3HEA - chains B and C of the 3 polymer chains in the assembly; structure by X-ray diffraction, 1.90 A resolution.

== Chain B (and C) ==
Protein: Arylesterase
From: Pseudomonas fluorescens
Notes: EC 3.1.1.2, 1.-.-.-; chain C of this document is another copy of the same molecule, construct and numbering; everything in this record applies to it too
Reference sequence: P22862 (ESTE_PSEFL); residues 1-271 here correspond to UniProt positions 2-272 (UniProt number = residue number + 1)
Sequence (271 residues; each row starts with the number of its first residue):
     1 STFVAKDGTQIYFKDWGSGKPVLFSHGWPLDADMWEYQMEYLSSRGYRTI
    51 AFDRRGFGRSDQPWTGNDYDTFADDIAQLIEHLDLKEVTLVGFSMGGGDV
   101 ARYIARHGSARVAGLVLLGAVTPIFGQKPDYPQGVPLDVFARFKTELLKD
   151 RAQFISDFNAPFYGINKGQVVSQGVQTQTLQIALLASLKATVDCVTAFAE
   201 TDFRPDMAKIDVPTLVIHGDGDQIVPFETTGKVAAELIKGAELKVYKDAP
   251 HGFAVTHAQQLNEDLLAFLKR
Sequence notes: engineered mutation P29 (Leu30 in P22862), I124 (Leu125 in P22862)
Covalently attached groups: ethyl acetate (EEE) linked to S94
Small-molecule neighbours: ethyl acetate (EEE): G27, W28, F93, M95, F125, F158, F162, F198, I224, H251
What the authors report for this chain:
  - catalytic residues: S94, H251
  - binding site for ethyl acetate: S94
  - mutagenesis - L29P (44-fold): increased catalytic activity (perhydrolysis of acetic acid)
  - mutagenesis - L29P (75-fold): decreased catalytic activity on ethyl acetate
  - mutagenesis - L29P: unchanged catalytic activity on methyl acetate
  - mutagenesis - L29P: increased catalytic activity on epsilon-caprolactone
  - mutagenesis - L29P (>14-fold): increased binding to peracetic acid
  - mutagenesis - L29P/F93H, L29P/F125A: increased catalytic activity
  - mutagenesis - L29P/F57H (1.5-fold): decreased catalytic activity
  - mutagenesis - L29P (>14-fold): increased catalytic activity on peracetic acid

== Chain B / chain C interface ==
Pairs across the interface (31):
  Q62(B) - K14(C)  hydrogen bond
  Q62(B) - W16(C)  hydrogen bond (backbone-side chain)
  W64(B) - W16(C)  hydrophobic
  W64(B) - G17(C)
  W64(B) - E40(C)
  W64(B) - S43(C)
  W64(B) - S44(C)
  L147(B) - Y37(C)
  L148(B) - Y37(C)
  L148(B) - E40(C)
  K149(B) - Y37(C)
  D150(B) - Y37(C)
  D150(B) - S172(C)  hydrogen bond
  D150(B) - V175(C)
  R151(B) - E36(C)  salt bridge
  R151(B) - Y37(C)  hydrogen bond (backbone-side chain)
  R151(B) - Q178(C)
  A152(B) - G174(C)
  A152(B) - V175(C)
  A152(B) - Q178(C)
  Q153(B) - S172(C)
  Q153(B) - Q173(C)
  Q153(B) - G174(C)  hydrogen bond (side chain-backbone)
  L180(B) - T177(C)
  Q181(B) - Q181(C)  hydrogen bond (backbone-side chain)
  L184(B) - Q178(C)
  L184(B) - Q181(C)
  S187(B) - W16(C)
  L188(B) - E36(C)
  L188(B) - Y37(C)  hydrophobic
  L188(B) - E40(C)
Other interface residues (no listed pair), chain B (18 interface residues in all): D61, P63, L185, K189
Other interface residues (no listed pair), chain C (20 interface residues in all): S1, Y12, D33, M39, R59

== Overview ==
Chain B and chain C form an interface of 18 and 20 residues respectively; the contacts include 6 hydrogen
bonds and 1 salt bridge. Polar pairs include R151(B)-E36(C), Q62(B)-K14(C) and Q62(B)-W16(C). The paper
reports catalytic residues S94(B) and H251(B); L29P/F93H and L29P/F125A of chain B increase catalytic
activity; 4 substitutions were tested in all.
Both chains are Arylesterase (Pseudomonas fluorescens). Entry 3HEA (The L29P/L124I mutation of Pseudomonas
fluorescens esterase) was determined by X-ray diffraction together with 3HI4 from the same study.
